3AT2 - chain A; structure by X-ray diffraction, 1.60 A resolution.

# Chain A
Molecule: Casein kinase II subunit alpha
Organism: Homo sapiens
Notes: EC 2.7.11.1
Reference sequence: P68400 (CSK21_HUMAN); residues 1-335 here = UniProt positions 1-335
Chain sequence (340 residues; each row starts with the number of its first residue; numbers below 1 keep their minus sign (Gly-4 is residue -4)):
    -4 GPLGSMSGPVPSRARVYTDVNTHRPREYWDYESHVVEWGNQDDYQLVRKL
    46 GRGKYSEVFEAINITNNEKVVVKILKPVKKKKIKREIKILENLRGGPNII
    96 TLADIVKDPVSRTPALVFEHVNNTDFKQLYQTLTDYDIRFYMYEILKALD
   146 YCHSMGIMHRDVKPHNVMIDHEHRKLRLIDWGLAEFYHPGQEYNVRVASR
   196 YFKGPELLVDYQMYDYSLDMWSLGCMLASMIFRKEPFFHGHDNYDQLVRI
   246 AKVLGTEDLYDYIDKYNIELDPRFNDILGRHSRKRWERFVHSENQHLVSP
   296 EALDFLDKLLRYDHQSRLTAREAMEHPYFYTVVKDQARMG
Not modelled in the structure: -4 to 1
Sequence notes: expression tag (-4 to 0)
UniProt features mapped onto this chain:
  - region: Gln36 to Leu41 (Interaction with beta subunit)
  - active site: Asp156 (Proton acceptor)
  - binding site (ATP): Leu45 to Val53, Lys68
  - natural variant: Arg47 (R47Q: In OCNDS), Tyr50 (Y50S: In OCNDS), Asp175 (D175G: In OCNDS), Lys198 (K198R: In OCNDS)
Reported in the primary citation:
  - contacts within the chain: Asn16-Gly151 (hydrogen bond), Asn16-Tyr182 (hydrogen bond), Tyr23-Phe181 (pi stacking), Trp24-Phe181 (pi stacking), Lys77-Gly177 (hydrogen bond), Arg80-Ala179 (hydrogen bond)
  - catalytic residues: Lys68, Glu81, Asp175 (citing earlier work)

# Summary
Curated annotation (UniProt) lists active-site residue Asp156 and 10 ATP-binding residues. From the paper:
catalytic residues Lys68, Glu81 and Asp175; contacts within the chain involving Asn16, Gly151 and Tyr182 among
others.
Chain A is Casein kinase II subunit alpha (Homo sapiens); the structure, Crystal structure of CK2alpha, was
determined by X-ray diffraction, deposited together with 3AT3 and 3AT4.
